PDB entry 8EMQ | electron microscopy, 1.66 A resolution | chains A and K of the 24 polymer chains in the assembly

Chain A (and K):
Name: Ferritin heavy chain, N-terminally processed
From: Mus musculus
Notes: chain K of this document is another copy of the same molecule, construct and numbering; everything in this record applies to it too
UniProtKB: P09528 (FRIH_MOUSE); residues 5-176 here correspond to UniProt positions 6-177 (UniProt number = residue number + 1)
Chain sequence (172 residues; row label = number of the first residue in the row):
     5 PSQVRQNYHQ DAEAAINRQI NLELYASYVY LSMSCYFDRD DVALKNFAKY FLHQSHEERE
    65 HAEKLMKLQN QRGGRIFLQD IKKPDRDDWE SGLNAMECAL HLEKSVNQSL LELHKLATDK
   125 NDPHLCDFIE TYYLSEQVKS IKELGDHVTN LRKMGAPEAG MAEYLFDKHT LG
Metal / ion sites: Zn2+: E27, E62, H65
Swiss-Prot annotation at these positions:
  - binding site (Fe cation): E27, E62, H65, E107, Q141
Reported in the primary citation:
  - Zn2+ coordination: E27, E62, H65
  - conformationally variable residues (order/disorder transition): E27, E62

How chain A and chain K interact:
Residue-residue contacts - 54 pairs, chain A then chain K:
  S6(A) - D44(K)  hydrogen bond
  Q7(A) - D44(K)  hydrogen bond
  V8(A) - D44(K)
  L28(A) - Y32(K)  hydrophobic
  Y32(A) - L28(K)  hydrophobic
  Y32(A) - L82(K)
  Y32(A) - Q83(K)  hydrogen bond (side chain-backbone)
  Y32(A) - I85(K)  hydrophobic
  L35(A) - M70(K)  hydrophobic
  S36(A) - L82(K)
  C39(A) - M70(K)  hydrogen bond
  C39(A) - N74(K)  hydrogen bond (backbone-side chain)
  C39(A) - I80(K)  hydrophobic
  D42(A) - N74(K)  hydrogen bond
  R43(A) - N74(K)
  R43(A) - R79(K)
  D44(A) - S6(K)  hydrogen bond
  D44(A) - Q7(K)  hydrogen bond
  D44(A) - V8(K)
  D44(A) - R79(K)  salt bridge
  D45(A) - R79(K)  salt bridge
  L56(A) - E67(K)
  H60(A) - R63(K)
  H60(A) - E67(K)  salt bridge
  R63(A) - H60(K)
  R63(A) - R63(K)
  E67(A) - L56(K)
  E67(A) - H60(K)  salt bridge
  M70(A) - L35(K)  hydrophobic
  M70(A) - C39(K)  hydrogen bond
  N74(A) - C39(K)  hydrogen bond (side chain-backbone)
  N74(A) - D42(K)  hydrogen bond
  N74(A) - R43(K)
  R79(A) - R43(K)
  R79(A) - D44(K)  salt bridge
  R79(A) - D45(K)  salt bridge
  I80(A) - C39(K)  hydrophobic
  F81(A) - D91(K)
  L82(A) - Y32(K)
  L82(A) - S36(K)
  L82(A) - K87(K)
  Q83(A) - Y32(K)  hydrogen bond (backbone-side chain)
  Q83(A) - K87(K)
  D84(A) - I85(K)
  D84(A) - K86(K)  salt bridge
  D84(A) - K87(K)  hydrogen bond (side chain-backbone)
  I85(A) - Y32(K)  hydrophobic
  I85(A) - D84(K)
  I85(A) - I85(K)  hydrogen bond (backbone-backbone)
  K86(A) - D84(K)  salt bridge
  K87(A) - L82(K)
  K87(A) - Q83(K)
  K87(A) - D84(K)  hydrogen bond (backbone-side chain)
  D91(A) - F81(K)
Other interface residues (no listed pair), chain A (32 interface residues in all): N25, K71, G77, P88
Other interface residues (no listed pair), chain K (32 interface residues in all): N25, K71, G77, P88

Overview:
The chain A/chain K interface involves 32 residues from each chain, with 15 hydrogen bonds and 8 salt bridges.
Polar contacts include D44(A)-R79(K), D45(A)-R79(K) and H60(A)-E67(K). UniProt lists 5 Fe cation-binding
residues on chain A. From the paper: Zn2+ coordination by E27(A), E62(A) and H65(A); conformational
variability at E27(A) and E62(A).
Chain A and chain K are both Ferritin heavy chain, N-terminally processed (Mus musculus); the structure, Mouse
apoferritin heavy chain with zinc, was determined by electron microscopy, deposited together with 8EHG and
8EN7.
